Entry 5URI (X-ray diffraction, 2.70 A resolution); this record covers chain A.

Chain A:
Protein: NADPH--cytochrome P450 reductase
Organism: Rattus norvegicus
Notes: EC 1.6.2.4
UniProt: P00388 (NCPR_RAT); residues 57-678 here = UniProt positions 57-678
Amino-acid sequence (622 residues; numbered 57 to 678; the number before each row is that of its first residue):
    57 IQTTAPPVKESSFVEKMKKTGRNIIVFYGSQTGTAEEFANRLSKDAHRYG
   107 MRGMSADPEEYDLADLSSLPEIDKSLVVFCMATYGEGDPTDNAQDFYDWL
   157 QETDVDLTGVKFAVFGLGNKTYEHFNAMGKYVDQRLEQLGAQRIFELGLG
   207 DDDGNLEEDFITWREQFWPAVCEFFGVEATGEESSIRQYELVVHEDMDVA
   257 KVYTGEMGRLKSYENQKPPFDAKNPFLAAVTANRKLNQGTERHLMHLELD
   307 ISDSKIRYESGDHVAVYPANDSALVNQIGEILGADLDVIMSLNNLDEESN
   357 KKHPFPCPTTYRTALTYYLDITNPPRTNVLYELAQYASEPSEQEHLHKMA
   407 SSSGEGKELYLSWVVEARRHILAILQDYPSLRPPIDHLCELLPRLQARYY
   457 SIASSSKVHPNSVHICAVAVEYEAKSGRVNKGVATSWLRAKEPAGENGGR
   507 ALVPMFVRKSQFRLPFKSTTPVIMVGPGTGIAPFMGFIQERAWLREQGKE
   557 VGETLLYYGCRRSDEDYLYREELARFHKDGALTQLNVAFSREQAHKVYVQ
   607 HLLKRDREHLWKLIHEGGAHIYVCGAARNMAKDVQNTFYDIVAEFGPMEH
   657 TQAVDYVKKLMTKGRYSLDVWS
Unresolved in the structure: 57-61, 237-238, 501-504
Construct notes: engineered mutation Ala632 (Asp in P00388)
Swiss-Prot annotation at these positions:
  - binding site (FMN): Ser86 to Ala91, Ala138 to Gly141, Leu173 to Asn182, Asp208
  - binding site (NADP(+)): Arg298, Thr535, Ser596, Arg597, Lys602 to Gln606, Asp639
  - binding site (FAD): Arg424, Arg454 to Ser457, Cys472 to Val474, Tyr478, Gly488 to Thr491, Trp677
Residues lining bound ligands:
  - adenosine-2'-monophosphate (2AM): Arg298, Pro533, Gly534, Gly565, Cys566, Arg567, Ser596, Arg597, Lys602, Tyr604, Val605, Gln606, Asn635, Met636, Asp639
  - FAD (flavin-adenine dinucleotide): His319, Thr378, Arg424, Arg454, Tyr455, Tyr456, Ser457, Cys472, Ala473, Val474, Val476, Tyr478, Gly488, Val489, Ala490, Thr491, Thr535, Ala538, Asp675, Trp677
  - FMN (flavin mononucleotide): Gly85, Ser86, Gln87, Thr88, Gly89, Thr90, Ala91, Ala138, Thr139, Tyr140, Gly141, Glu142, Gly143, Thr146, Leu173, Gly174, Asn175, Tyr178, His180, Phe181, Asn182, Asp208, Leu212
From the paper describing this entry:
  - conformationally variable residues (order/disorder transition): Ala633 to Arg634
  - catalytic residues: Asp675 (citing earlier work)
  - mutagenesis - R634A: increased catalytic activity on P450
  - mutagenesis - R634A: unchanged catalytic activity on cytochrome c

Summary:
Bound to chain A: flavin mononucleotide, flavin-adenine dinucleotide and adenosine-2'-monophosphate. UniProt
lists 21 FMN-binding residues, 10 NADP+-binding residues and 14 FAD-binding residues. From the paper: the
catalytic residue Asp675; R634A increases catalytic activity on P450.
Chain A is NADPH--cytochrome P450 reductase (Rattus norvegicus); the structure, Rat CYPOR/D632A with 2'-AMP,
was determined by X-ray diffraction (same publication as 5URD, 5URE, 5URG and 5URH).
